Entry 1M52 (X-ray diffraction, 2.60 A resolution); this record covers chain A.

Chain A:
Name: Proto-oncogene tyrosine-protein kinase ABL1
Organism: Mus musculus
Notes: EC 2.7.1.112; fragment: Kinase Domain (residues 232-503)
UniProtKB: P00520 (ABL1_MOUSE); numbering as in UniProt (aligned over 229-515)
Sequence (293 residues; numbered 223 to 515; the number before each row is that of its first residue):
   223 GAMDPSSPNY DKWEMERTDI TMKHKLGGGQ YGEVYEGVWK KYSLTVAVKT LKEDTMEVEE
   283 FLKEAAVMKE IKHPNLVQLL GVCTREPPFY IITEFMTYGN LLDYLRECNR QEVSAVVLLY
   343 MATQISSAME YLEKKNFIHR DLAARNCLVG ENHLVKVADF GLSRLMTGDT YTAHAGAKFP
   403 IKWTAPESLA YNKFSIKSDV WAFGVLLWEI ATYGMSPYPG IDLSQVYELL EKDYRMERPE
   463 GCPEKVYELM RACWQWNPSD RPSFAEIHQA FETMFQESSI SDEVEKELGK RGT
Not modelled in the structure: 223-231, 503-515
Construct notes: cloning artifact (223-228)
Residues lining bound ligands: pd173955 (P17; 6-(2,6-dichloro-phenyl)-8-methyl-2-(3-methylsulfanyl-phenylamino)-8H-pyrido[2,3-d]pyrimidin-7-one): Leu-248, Gly-249, Tyr-253, Val-256, Ala-269, Val-270, Lys-271, Glu-286, Met-290, Val-299, Ile-313, Thr-315, Glu-316, Phe-317, Met-318, Gly-321, Leu-370, Ala-380, Asp-381, Phe-382
From the paper describing this entry:
  - binding site for pd173955: Tyr-253, Val-256, Ala-269, Thr-315, Met-318
  - post-translational modification sites: Tyr-393 (citing earlier work)

In short:
Bound to chain A: pd173955. From the paper: a binding site for pd173955 at Tyr-253, Val-256 and Ala-269 among
others; a modification site at Tyr-393.
Chain A is Proto-oncogene tyrosine-protein kinase ABL1 (Mus musculus); the structure, Crystal Structure of the
c-Abl Kinase domain in complex with PD173955, was determined by X-ray diffraction, deposited together with
1IEP.
